PDB entry 5Y5Y | electron microscopy, 4.70 A resolution (low resolution: residue-level contacts below are approximate; hydrogen-bond / salt-bridge calls are withheld) | chains C and E of the 13 polymer chains in the assembly

[Chain C]
Molecule: V-type ATP synthase alpha chain
Source organism: Thermus thermophilus HB8
Notes: EC 3.6.3.14
UniProt: Q56403 (VATA_THET8); residue numbers follow UniProt; this construct covers 1-578
Amino-acid sequence (578 residues; numbered 1 to 578; the number before each row is that of its first residue):
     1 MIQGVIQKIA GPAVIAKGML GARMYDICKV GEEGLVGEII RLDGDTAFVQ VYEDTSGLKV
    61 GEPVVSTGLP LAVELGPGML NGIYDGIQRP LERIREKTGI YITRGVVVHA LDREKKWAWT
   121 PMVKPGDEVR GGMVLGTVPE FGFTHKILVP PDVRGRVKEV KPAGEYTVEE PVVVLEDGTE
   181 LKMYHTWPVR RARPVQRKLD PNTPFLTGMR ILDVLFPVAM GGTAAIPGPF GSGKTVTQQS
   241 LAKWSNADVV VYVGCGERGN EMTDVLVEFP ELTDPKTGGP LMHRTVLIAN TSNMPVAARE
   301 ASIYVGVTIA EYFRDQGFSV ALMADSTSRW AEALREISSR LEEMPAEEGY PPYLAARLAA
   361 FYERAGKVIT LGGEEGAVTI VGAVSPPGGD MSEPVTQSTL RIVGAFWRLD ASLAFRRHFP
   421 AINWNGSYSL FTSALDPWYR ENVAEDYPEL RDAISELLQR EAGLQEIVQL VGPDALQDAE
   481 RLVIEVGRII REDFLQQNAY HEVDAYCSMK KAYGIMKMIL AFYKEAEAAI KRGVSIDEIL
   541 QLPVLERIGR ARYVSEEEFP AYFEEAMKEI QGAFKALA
Not modelled in the structure: 578
Small-molecule neighbours: ADP (adenosine-5'-diphosphate): P229, F230, G231, S232, G233, K234, T235, V236, R417, H418, F419

[Chain E]
Molecule: V-type ATP synthase beta chain
Source organism: Thermus thermophilus HB8
UniProt: Q56404 (VATB_THET8); numbering as in UniProt (aligned over 1-478)
Amino-acid sequence (478 residues; row label = number of the first residue in the row):
     1 MDLLKKEYTG ITYISGPLLF VENAKDLAYG AIVDIKDGTG RVRGGQVIEV SEEYAVIQVF
    61 EETTGLDLAT TSVSLVEDVA RLGVSKEMLG RRFNGIGKPI DGLPPITPEK RLPITGLPLN
   121 PVARRKPEQF IQTGISTIDV MNTLVRGQKL PIFSGSGLPA NEIAAQIARQ ATVRPDLSGE
   181 GEKEEPFAVV FAAMGITQRE LSYFIQEFER TGALSRSVLF LNKADDPTIE RILTPRMALT
   241 VAEYLAFEHD YHVLVILTDM TNYCEALREI GAAREEIPGR RGYPGYMYTD LATIYERAGV
   301 VEGKKGSVTQ IPILSMPDDD RTHPIPDLTG YITEGQIQLS RELHRKGIYP PIDPLPSLSR
   361 LMNNGVGKGK TREDHKQVSD QLYSAYANGV DIRKLVAIIG EDALTENDRR YLQFADAFER
   421 FFINQGQQNR SIEESLQIAW ALLSMLPQGE LKRISKDHIG KYYGQKLEEI WGAPQALD
Not modelled in the structure: 1-4, 464-478

[Interface between chain C and chain E]
Pairs across the interface - 84 pairs, chain C then chain E:
  I6(C) with E52(E)
  Q7(C) with S51(E); E52(E)
  K8(C) with V50(E); S51(E)
  I9(C) with Y29(E); E49(E); V50(E)
  G11(C) with Y29(E)
  K17(C) with E52(E)
  G57(C) with A28(E); Y29(E)
  L58(C) with A28(E); Y29(E)
  V60(C) with E52(E)
  I83(C) with V122(E)
  L91(C) with P121(E)
  E92(C) with V122(E)
  R95(C) with V122(E); E302(E)
  I100(C) with L119(E); N120(E)
  Y101(C) with L117(E); P118(E); L119(E); N120(E); E243(E)
  I102(C) with P118(E); N120(E)
  G228(C) with Y331(E)
  P229(C) with Y331(E)
  F230(C) with R321(E); G330(E); Y331(E); Q336(E)
  K234(C) with Y331(E)
  T235(C) with R360(E)
  R258(C) with Y288(E); E296(E); Y331(E); I332(E)
  G259(C) with R124(E)
  N260(C) with R124(E); K149(E); E334(E)
  E261(C) with I332(E); R360(E)
  T263(C) with P121(E); R124(E); R125(E); K126(E)
  D264(C) with K126(E)
  E268(C) with K126(E)
  S292(C) with A292(E)
  N293(C) with P118(E); T293(E)
  V296(C) with T289(E)
  R329(C) with Y288(E)
  E332(C) with G285(E)
  R335(C) with G279(E); R280(E); G285(E)
  E336(C) with E276(E)
  S339(C) with E276(E)
  R340(C) with R274(E); E276(E)
  E348(C) with R281(E)
  S385(C) with Y331(E)
  P386(C) with Y331(E)
  P387(C) with R280(E); R281(E); T322(E); D327(E)
  G388(C) with T322(E)
  F415(C) with R321(E); Q336(E)
  R416(C) with A387(E); D391(E)
  R417(C) with L358(E); Y383(E)
  Q469(C) with I398(E)
  V471(C) with I399(E)
  D474(C) with I399(E)
  Y500(C) with N363(E)
Also at the interface, not in a pair above, chain C (58 interface residues in all): A10, T55, S56, K59, G99, E257, T291, G472, P473
Also at the interface, not in a pair above, chain E (51 interface residues in all): F247, Y286, L355, P356, S357, L395

[Overview]
58 residues of chain C and 51 residues of chain E are in contact. Ligands of chain C: ADP.
Chain C is V-type ATP synthase alpha chain and chain E is V-type ATP synthase beta chain, both from Thermus
thermophilus HB8; the structure, V/A-type ATPase/synthase from Thermus thermophilus, peripheral domain,
rotational state 1, was determined by electron microscopy together with 5Y5X, 5Y5Z and 5Y60 from the same
study.
